2HYB - chains C and E of the 6 polymer chains in the assembly; structure by X-ray diffraction, 2.50 A resolution.

Chain C:
Protein: DsrH
From: Allochromatium vinosum
UniProtKB: O87898 (O87898_CHRVI); residues 401-502 here correspond to UniProt positions 1-102 (UniProt number = residue number - 400)
Amino-acid sequence (102 residues; each row starts with the number of its first residue):
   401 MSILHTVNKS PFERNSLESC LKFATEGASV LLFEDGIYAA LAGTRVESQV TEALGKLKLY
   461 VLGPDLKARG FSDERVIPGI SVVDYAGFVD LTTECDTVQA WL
Disordered / not traced: 401

Chain E:
Protein: Intracellular sulfur oxidation protein dsrF
From: Allochromatium vinosum
UniProtKB: O87897 (DSRF_CHRVI); residues 1201-1336 here correspond to UniProt positions 1-136 (UniProt number = residue number - 1200)
Amino-acid sequence (136 residues; each row starts with the number of its first residue):
  1201 MSEVVKKFMY LNRKAPYGTI YAWEALEVVL IGAAFDQDVC VLFLDDGVYQ LTRGQDTKGI
  1261 GMKNFSPTYR TLGDYEVRRI YVDRDSLEAR GLTQDDLVEI AFEDMETEEE FDNIVEVIDS
  1321 ARVSELMNES DAVFSF
Disordered / not traced: 1201-1204

Interface between chain C and chain E:
Residue-residue contacts (36):
  Ser410(C) with Asp1246(E), hydrogen bond
  Phe412(C) with Asp1246(E); Tyr1249(E); Arg1290(E)
  Glu413(C) with Asp1246(E)
  Asp435(C) with Ala1215(E); Pro1216(E); Gly1218(E), hydrogen bond (side chain-backbone)
  Tyr438(C) with Ala1215(E), hydrophobic; Pro1216(E); Tyr1249(E)
  Gly443(C) with Gly1291(E)
  Thr444(C) with Ala1289(E); Arg1290(E)
  Arg445(C) with Ala1289(E), hydrogen bond (backbone-backbone)
  Pro464(C) with Gly1259(E); Ile1260(E)
  Asp465(C) with Ile1260(E)
  Lys467(C) with Gln1255(E); Asp1256(E), hydrogen bond (backbone-backbone)
  Ala468(C) with Tyr1217(E); Gln1255(E); Asp1256(E), hydrogen bond (backbone-backbone); Thr1257(E); Ile1260(E), hydrophobic
  Arg469(C) with Pro1216(E); Tyr1217(E); Gly1218(E); Thr1252(E), hydrogen bond (backbone-side chain); Gln1255(E)
  Gly470(C) with Arg1253(E); Gly1254(E); Gln1255(E)
  Arg475(C) with Asp1296(E), salt bridge
  Tyr485(C) with Gly1259(E); Ile1260(E)
Other interface residues (no listed pair), chain C (19 interface residues in all): Lys409, Leu441, Phe471
Other interface residues (no listed pair), chain E (21 interface residues in all): Lys1214, Thr1219, Leu1292

Summary:
19 residues of chain C and 21 residues of chain E are in contact; the contacts include 6 hydrogen bonds and 1
salt bridge. Polar pairs include Arg475(C)-Asp1296(E), Ser410(C)-Asp1246(E) and Asp435(C)-Gly1218(E).
Here chain C is DsrH and chain E is Intracellular sulfur oxidation protein dsrF, both from Allochromatium
vinosum. Entry 2HYB (Crystal Structure of Hexameric DsrEFH) was determined by X-ray diffraction.
